4FLZ - chains A and P of the 3 polymer chains in the assembly; structure by X-ray diffraction, 3.20 A resolution.

[Chain A]
Name: DNA polymerase 1
Organism: Pyrococcus abyssi
Notes: EC 2.7.7.7
Reference sequence: P0CL77 (DPOL_PYRAB); residues 1-771 here = UniProt positions 1-771
Sequence (793 residues; each row starts with the number of its first residue; numbers below 1 keep their minus sign (Met-21 is residue -21)):
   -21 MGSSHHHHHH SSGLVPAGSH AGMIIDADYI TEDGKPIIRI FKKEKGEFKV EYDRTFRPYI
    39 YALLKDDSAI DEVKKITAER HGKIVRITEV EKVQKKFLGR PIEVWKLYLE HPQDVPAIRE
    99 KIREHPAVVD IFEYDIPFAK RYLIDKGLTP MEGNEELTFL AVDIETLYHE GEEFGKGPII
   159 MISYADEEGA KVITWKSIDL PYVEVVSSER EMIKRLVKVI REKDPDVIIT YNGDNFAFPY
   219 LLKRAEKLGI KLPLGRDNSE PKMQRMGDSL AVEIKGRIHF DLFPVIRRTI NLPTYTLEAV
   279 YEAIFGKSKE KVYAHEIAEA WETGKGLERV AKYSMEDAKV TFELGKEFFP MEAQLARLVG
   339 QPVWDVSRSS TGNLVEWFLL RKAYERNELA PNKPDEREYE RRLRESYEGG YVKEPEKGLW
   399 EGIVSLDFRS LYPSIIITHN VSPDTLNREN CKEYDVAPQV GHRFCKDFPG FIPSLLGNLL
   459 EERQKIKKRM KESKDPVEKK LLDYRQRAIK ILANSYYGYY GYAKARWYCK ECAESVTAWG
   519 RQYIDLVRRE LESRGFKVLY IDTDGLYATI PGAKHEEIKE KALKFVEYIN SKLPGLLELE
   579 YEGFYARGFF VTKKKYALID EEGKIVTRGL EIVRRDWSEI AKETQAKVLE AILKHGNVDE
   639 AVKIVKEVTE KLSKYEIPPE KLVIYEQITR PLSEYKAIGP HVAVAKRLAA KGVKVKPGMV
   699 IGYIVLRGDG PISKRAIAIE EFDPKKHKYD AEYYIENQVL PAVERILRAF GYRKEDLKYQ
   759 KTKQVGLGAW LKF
Unresolved in the structure: -21 to -2, 386-390, 758-771
Cystine bridges: Cys429-Cys443, Cys507-Cys510
Differences from the reference sequence: expression tag (-21 to 0); engineered mutation Ala215 (Asp in P0CL77)
Ion coordination: Mg2+: Asp141, Glu143, Asp315

[Chain P]
Molecule: Primer strand
Sequence (8 nucleotides; row label = number of the first residue in the row):
     1 CGATCACG

[How chain A and chain P interact]
Residue-residue contacts - 21 pairs, chain A then chain P:
  Arg265(A) with DG8(P), hydrogen bond to the phosphate
  Tyr273(A) with DG8(P), phosphate contact
  Arg612(A) with DC7(P), hydrogen bond to the sugar; DG8(P), phosphate contact
  Arg613(A) with DC7(P), salt bridge to the phosphate; DG8(P), salt bridge to the phosphate
  Asp614(A) with DC7(P), sugar contact
  Glu664(A) with DA6(P), sugar contact; DC7(P), phosphate contact
  Gln665(A) with DA6(P), phosphate contact; DC7(P), hydrogen bond to the phosphate
  Thr667(A) with DA6(P), hydrogen bond to the phosphate
  Arg668(A) with DC5(P), salt bridge to the phosphate; DA6(P), salt bridge to the phosphate
  Tyr673(A) with DC5(P), phosphate contact; DA6(P), hydrogen bond to the phosphate
  Lys674(A) with DT4(P), phosphate contact; DC5(P), hydrogen bond to the phosphate
  Ala675(A) with DT4(P), phosphate contact; DC5(P), hydrogen bond to the phosphate
  His679(A) with DA6(P), salt bridge to the phosphate
Other interface residues (no listed pair), chain A (16 interface residues in all): Phe261, Val611, Tyr663

[In short]
Chain A and chain P form an interface of 16 and 5 residues respectively; the contacts include 7 hydrogen bonds
and 5 salt bridges. Polar pairs include Arg612(A)-DC7(P), Arg265(A)-DG8(P) and Gln665(A)-DC7(P). The Mg2+ site
is built by Asp141(A), Glu143(A) and Asp315(A).
Chain A is DNA polymerase 1 (Pyrococcus abyssi) and chain P is Primer strand; the structure, Pyrococcus abyssi
B family DNA polymerase bound to a dsDNA, in edition mode, was determined by X-ray diffraction (same
publication as 4FLT, 4FLU, 4FLV, 4FLW, 4FLX, 4FLY and 3 further entries).
